Entry 8G4W (electron microscopy, 3.80 A resolution); this record covers chains K and I of the 8 polymer chains in the assembly.

Chain K:
Protein: DNA-directed RNA polymerase subunit omega
Organism: Escherichia coli
Notes: EC 2.7.7.6
UniProtKB: A1AHI0 (RPOZ_ECOK1); numbering as in UniProt (aligned over 2-80)
Chain sequence (79 residues; row label = number of the first residue in the row):
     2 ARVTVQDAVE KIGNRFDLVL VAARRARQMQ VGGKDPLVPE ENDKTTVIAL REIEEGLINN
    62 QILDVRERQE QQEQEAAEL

Chain I:
Protein: DNA-directed RNA polymerase subunit beta
Organism: Escherichia coli
UniProtKB: C3SIA7 (C3SIA7_ECOLX); residue numbers follow UniProt; this construct covers 2-1341
Chain sequence (1340 residues; row label = number of the first residue in the row):
     2 VYSYTEKKRI RKDFGKRPQV LDVPYLLSIQ LDSFQKFIEQ DPEGQYGLEA AFRSVFPIQS
    62 YSGNSELQYV SYRLGEPVFD VQECQIRGVT YSAPLRVKLR LVIYEREAPE GTVKDIKEQE
   122 VYMGEIPLMT DNGTFVINGT ERVIVSQLHR SPGVFFDSDK GKTHSSGKVL YNARIIPYRG
   182 SWLDFEFDPK DNLFVRIDRR RKLPATIILR ALNYTTEQIL DLFFEKVIFE IRDNKLQMEL
   242 VPERLRGETA SFDIEANGKV YVEKGRRITA RHIRQLEKDD VKLIEVPVEY IAGKVVAKDY
   302 IDESTGELIC AANMELSLDL LAKLSQSGHK RIETLFTNDL DHGPYISETL RVDPTNDRLS
   362 ALVEIYRMMR PGEPPTREAA ESLFENLFFS EDRYDLSAVG RMKFNRSLLR EEIEGSGILS
   422 KDDIIDVMKK LIDIRNGKGE VDDIDHLGNR RIRSVGEMAE NQFRVGLVRV ERAVKERLSL
   482 GDLDTLMPQD MINAKPISAA VKEFFGSSQL SQFMDQNNPL SEITHKRRIS ALGPGGLTRE
   542 RAGFEVRDVH PTHYGRVCPI ETPEGPNIGL INSLSVYAQT NEYGFLETPY RKVTDGVVTD
   602 EIHYLSAIEE GNYVIAQANS NLDEEGHFVE DLVTCRSKGE SSLFSRDQVD YMDVSTQQVV
   662 SVGASLIPFL EHDDANRALM GANMQRQAVP TLRADKPLVG TGMERAVAVD SGVTAVAKRG
   722 GVVQYVDASR IVIKVNEDEM YPGEAGIDIY NLTKYTRSNQ NTCINQMPCV SLGEPVERGD
   782 VLADGPSTDL GELALGQNMR VAFMPWNGYN FEDSILVSER VVQEDRFTTI HIQELACVSR
   842 DTKLGPEEIT ADIPNVGEAA LSKLDESGIV YIGAEVTGGD ILVGKVTPKG ETQLTPEEKL
   902 LRAIFGEKAS DVKDSSLRVP NGVSGTVIDV QVFTRDGVEK DKRALEIEEM QLKQAKKDLS
   962 EELQILEAGL FSRIRAVLVA GGVEAEKLDK LPRDRWLELG LTDEEKQNQL EQLAEQYDEL
  1022 KHEFEKKLEA KRRKITQGDD LAPGVLKIVK VYLAVKRRIQ PGDKMAGRHG NKGVISKINP
  1082 IEDMPYDENG TPVDIVLNPL GVPSRMNIGQ ILETHLGMAA KGIGDKINAM LKQQQEVAKL
  1142 REFIQRAYDL GADVRQKVDL STFSDEEVMR LAENLRKGMP IATPVFDGAK EAEIKELLKL
  1202 GDLPTSGQIR LYDGRTGEQF ERPVTVGYMY MLKLNHLVDD KMHARSTGSY SLVTQQPLGG
  1262 KAQFGGQRFG EMEVWALEAY GAAYTLQEML TVKSDDVNGR TKMYKNIVDG NHQMEPGMPE
  1322 SFNVLLKEIR SLGINIELED
Unresolved in the structure: 891-914

Interface between chain K and chain I:
Contacting residue pairs (9):
  Phe-17(K) with Gly-1282(I)
  Leu-21(K) with Tyr-1285(I), hydrophobic
  Arg-28(K) with His-1313(I), hydrogen bond (side chain-backbone); Gln-1314(I)
  Gln-31(K) with Gly-1311(I); Asn-1312(I); His-1313(I), hydrogen bond
  Val-32(K) with Asn-1312(I); Gln-1314(I)
Also at the interface, not in a pair above, chain I (7 interface residues in all): Met-1315

Summary:
5 residues of chain K face 7 of chain I across their interface; the contacts include 2 hydrogen bonds. Polar
contacts include Arg-28(K)/His-1313(I) and Gln-31(K)/His-1313(I).
Chain K is DNA-directed RNA polymerase subunit omega and chain I is DNA-directed RNA polymerase subunit beta,
both from Escherichia coli; the structure, Cryo-EM consensus structure of Escherichia coli que-PEC (paused
elongation complex) RNA Polymerase plus preQ1 ligand, was determined by electron microscopy, deposited
together with 8F3C, 8G00, 8G1S, 8G2W, 8G7E and 8G8Z.
